PDB entry 7QCJ | X-ray diffraction, 1.84 A resolution | chain A

# Chain A
Molecule: Papain-like protease nsp3
From: Severe acute respiratory syndrome coronavirus 2
Notes: EC 3.4.19.12, 3.4.22.-
UniProt: P0DTC1 (R1A_SARS2); residues 1-315 here correspond to UniProt positions 1564-1878 (UniProt number = residue number + 1563)
Sequence (315 residues; numbered 1 to 315; the number before each row is that of its first residue):
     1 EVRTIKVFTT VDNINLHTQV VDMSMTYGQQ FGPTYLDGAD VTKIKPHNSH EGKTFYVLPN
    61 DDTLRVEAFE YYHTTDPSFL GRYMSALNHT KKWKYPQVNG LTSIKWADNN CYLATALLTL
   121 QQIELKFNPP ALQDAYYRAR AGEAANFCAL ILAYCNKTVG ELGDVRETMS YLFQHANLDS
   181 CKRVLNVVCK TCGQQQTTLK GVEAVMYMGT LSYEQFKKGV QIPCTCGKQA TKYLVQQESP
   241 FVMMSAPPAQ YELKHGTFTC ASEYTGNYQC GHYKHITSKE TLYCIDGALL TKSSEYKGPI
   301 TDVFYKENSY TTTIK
Modified positions: Cys111 (S-hydroxycysteine; CSO)
Ion coordination: Zn2+: Cys189, Cys192, Cys224, Cys226
Small-molecule neighbours: A4O (N-(2,4-dihydroxybenzylidene)-thiosemicarbazone): Pro59, Arg65, Ala68, Phe69, Tyr72, Thr74, Thr75, Asp76, Pro77, Ser78, Phe79, Leu80
What the authors report for this chain:
  - binding site for A4O: Pro59, Arg65, Thr75, Pro77, Leu80
  - catalytic residues: Cys111, His272, Asp286 (citing earlier work)

# Summary
Chain A binds compound A4O. The Zn2+ site is built by Cys189, Cys192, Cys224 and Cys226. From the paper:
catalytic residues Cys111, His272 and Asp286; a binding site for A4O at Pro59, Arg65 and Thr75 among others.
Chain A is Papain-like protease nsp3 (Severe acute respiratory syndrome coronavirus 2); the structure,
Structure of SARS-CoV-2 Papain-like Protease bound to N-(2,4-dihydroxybenzylidene)-thiosemicarbazone, was
determined by X-ray diffraction, deposited together with 7QCG, 7QCH, 7QCI, 7QCK and 7QCM.
